Entry 7O3V (electron microscopy, 3.70 A resolution); this record covers chains B and G of the 10 polymer chains in the assembly.

Chain B:
Name: TrwJ protein
Source organism: Escherichia coli
UniProt: O50331 (O50331_ECOLX); the construct has insertions or renumbered stretches relative to UniProt, so the offset changes along the chain: 1-147 = UniProt 1-147; 151-229 = UniProt 148-226
Amino-acid sequence (229 residues; each row starts with the number of its first residue):
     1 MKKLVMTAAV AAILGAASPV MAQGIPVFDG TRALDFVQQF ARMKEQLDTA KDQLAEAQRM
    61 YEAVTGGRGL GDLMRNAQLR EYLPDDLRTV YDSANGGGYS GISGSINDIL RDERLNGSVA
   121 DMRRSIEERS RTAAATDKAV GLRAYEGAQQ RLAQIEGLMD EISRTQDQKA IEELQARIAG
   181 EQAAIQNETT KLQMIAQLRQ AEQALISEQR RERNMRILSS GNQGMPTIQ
Disordered / not traced: 1-31
Sequence notes: conflict Ala134 (Arg in O50331), Ala135 (Thr in O50331), Leu142 (Cys in O50331), Arg143 (Gly in O50331), Ala144 (Pro in O50331), Tyr145 (Thr in O50331), Glu146 (Lys in O50331), Arg151 (His148 in O50331), Leu152 (Ser149 in O50331), Ala153 (Asn150 in O50331), Gln154 (Ala151 in O50331), Ile155 (Ser152 in O50331), Glu156 (Arg153 in O50331), Gly157 (Arg154 in O50331), Met159 (Lys156 in O50331), Arg216 (Pro213 in O50331); insertion (148-150)

Chain G:
Name: TrwI protein
Source organism: Escherichia coli
UniProt: O50333 (O50333_ECOLX); numbering as in UniProt (aligned over 1-342)
Amino-acid sequence (342 residues; each row starts with the number of its first residue):
     1 MAFELFTPLF NKIDQTTATY VTDISSRAIA AITPVVSVGL TLGFITYGWL IIRGAVEMPV
    61 AEFLNRCLRI GIIVSIALAG GLYQGEIANA ITTVPDELAS ALLGNPTQGA SAAALVDQSA
   121 QQGFDRASEA FEEAGFFSSD GLLYGLFGII ILLATGLLAA IGGAFLLLAK IALALLAGLG
   181 PLFILALIWQ PTHRFFDQWA QQVLNYGLLI VLFAAVFGLL MQIFGSYMAD LRFDGAQNVA
   241 YAIGGSVILS IVSIVLLMQL PSIASGLAGG IGLGYMWELR SMRSGAGAAM RGGRAMARGA
   301 RAAPGAARGA AVGAANMAKT VATGGAGVAR AAAGYFRGRK AG
Disordered / not traced: 1, 100-109, 273-342
Sequence notes: conflict Gln108 (Glu in O50333), Leu152 (Pro in O50333), Leu153 (Ala in O50333), Ala154 (Gly in O50333), Thr155 (Tyr in O50333), Leu157 (Pro in O50333), Leu158 (Ala in O50333), Ala159 (Gly in O50333)

Chain B / chain G interface:
Residue-residue contacts (37):
  Arg123(B) - Glu132(G)  salt bridge
  Arg123(B) - Phe136(G)
  Ile126(B) - Phe136(G)  hydrophobic
  Glu127(B) - Phe136(G)
  Arg210(B) - Phe136(G)
  Arg210(B) - Phe137(G)
  Arg213(B) - Glu133(G)  salt bridge
  Arg213(B) - Phe136(G)
  Arg213(B) - Phe137(G)
  Asn214(B) - Phe137(G)
  Asn214(B) - Asp140(G)  hydrogen bond
  Asn214(B) - Tyr144(G)  hydrogen bond (backbone-side chain)
  Ile217(B) - Tyr144(G)  hydrophobic
  Ile217(B) - Val239(G)
  Leu218(B) - Leu143(G)  hydrophobic
  Leu218(B) - Tyr144(G)
  Leu218(B) - Phe147(G)  hydrophobic
  Leu218(B) - Val239(G)  hydrophobic
  Ser219(B) - Asn238(G)
  Asn222(B) - Gly235(G)  hydrogen bond (side chain-backbone)
  Asn222(B) - Ala236(G)
  Asn222(B) - Asn238(G)
  Gln223(B) - Tyr241(G)
  Gly224(B) - Ala236(G)  hydrogen bond (backbone-backbone)
  Gly224(B) - Gln237(G)
  Gly224(B) - Asn238(G)  hydrogen bond (backbone-backbone)
  Met225(B) - Gln237(G)  hydrogen bond (backbone-side chain)
  Met225(B) - Tyr241(G)  hydrophobic
  Pro226(B) - Tyr227(G)
  Pro226(B) - Asp230(G)
  Pro226(B) - Leu231(G)  hydrophobic
  Pro226(B) - Gln237(G)
  Pro226(B) - Ala242(G)  hydrophobic
  Thr227(B) - Tyr227(G)
  Thr227(B) - Asp230(G)
  Ile228(B) - Tyr227(G)  hydrophobic
  Gln229(B) - Ser226(G)  hydrogen bond (backbone-side chain)
Also at the interface, not in a pair above, chain B (20 interface residues in all): Val119, Arg216, Ser220
Also at the interface, not in a pair above, chain G (20 interface residues in all): Asp234

In short:
Chain B and chain G each contribute 20 residues to their interface, with 7 hydrogen bonds and 2 salt bridges.
Polar pairs include Arg123(B)-Glu132(G), Arg213(B)-Glu133(G) and Asn214(B)-Asp140(G).
Here chain B is TrwJ protein and chain G is TrwI protein, both from Escherichia coli. Entry 7O3V (Stalk
complex structure (TrwJ/VirB5-TrwI/VirB6) from the fully-assembled R388 type IV secretion system) was
determined by electron microscopy (same publication as 7O3J, 7O3T, 7O41 and 7OIU).
